PDB entry 2QFK | X-ray diffraction, 1.62 A resolution | chains A and B

Chain A (and B):
Protein: Dehaloperoxidase A
From: Amphitrite ornata
Notes: chain B of this document is another copy of the same molecule, construct and numbering; everything in this record applies to it too
UniProt: Q9NAV8 (Q9NAV8_9ANNE); residues 1-137 here correspond to UniProt positions 2-138 (UniProt number = residue number + 1)
Chain sequence (137 residues; row label = number of the first residue in the row):
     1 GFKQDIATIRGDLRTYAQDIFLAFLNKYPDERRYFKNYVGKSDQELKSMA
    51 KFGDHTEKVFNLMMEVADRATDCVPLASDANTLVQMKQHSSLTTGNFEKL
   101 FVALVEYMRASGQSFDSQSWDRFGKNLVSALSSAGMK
Metal / ion sites: heme Fe near H89 (its only coordinating residue here)
Residues lining bound ligands: heme (HEM): F24, E31, Y34, F35, D54, H55, K58, V59, L62, M63, L83, M86, Q88, H89, L92, N96, F97, L100, F101, L127

Chain A / chain B interface:
Contacting residue pairs (12; chain A residue first):
  T71(A) with V74(B); N126(B)
  D72(A) with V74(B); R122(B), salt bridge; N126(B), hydrogen bond
  V74(A) with T71(B); D72(B); V74(B), hydrophobic
  R122(A) with D72(B), salt bridge; R122(B)
  N126(A) with T71(B); D72(B), hydrogen bond
Interface residues without a listed pair, chain A (6 interface residues in all): S129
Interface residues without a listed pair, chain B (6 interface residues in all): S129

Summary:
Chain A and chain B each contribute 6 residues to their interface, with 2 hydrogen bonds and 2 salt bridges.
Polar contacts include D72(A)-R122(B) and D72(A)-N126(B). Ligands of chain A: heme.
Both chains are Dehaloperoxidase A (Amphitrite ornata). Entry 2QFK (X-ray Crystal Structure Analysis of the
Binding Site in the Ferric and Oxyferrous Forms of the ...) was determined by X-ray diffraction together with
2QFN from the same study.
